Entry 1SD7 (X-ray diffraction, 2.65 A resolution); this record covers chains A and B.

[Chain A (and B)]
Name: Methicillin resistance regulatory protein mecI
Source organism: Staphylococcus aureus
Notes: chain B of this document is another copy of the same molecule, construct and numbering; everything in this record applies to it too
Reference sequence: P68262 (MECI_STAAU); residues 1-123 here = UniProt positions 1-123
Amino-acid sequence (123 residues; each row starts with the number of its first residue):
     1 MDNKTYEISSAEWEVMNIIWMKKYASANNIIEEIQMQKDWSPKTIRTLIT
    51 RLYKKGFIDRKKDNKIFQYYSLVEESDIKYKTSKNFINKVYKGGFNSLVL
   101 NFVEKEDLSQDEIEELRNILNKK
Disordered / not traced: 1-4 (chain B: 1-4, 123)
Modified positions: Mse-1 (selenomethionine); Mse-16, Mse-21, Mse-36 (selenomethionine; parent Met)
Construct notes: modified residue (1, 16, 21, 36)
Curated features (UniProtKB/Swiss-Prot):
  - DNA-binding region: Glu-7 to Ser-71 (H-T-H motif)
  - site: Asn-101, Phe-102 (Cleavage)

[Interface between chain A and chain B]
Contacting residue pairs (76; chain A residue first):
  Ser-10(A) / Lys-89(B)
  Trp-13(A) / Lys-89(B)
  Trp-13(A) / Val-90(B)
  Asn-17(A) / Lys-89(B)
  Asn-17(A) / Val-90(B)  hydrogen bond (side chain-backbone)
  Asn-17(A) / Lys-92(B)
  Mse-21(A) / Lys-92(B)
  Glu-75(A) / Lys-92(B)  salt bridge
  Ser-76(A) / Asn-101(B)  hydrogen bond (backbone-side chain)
  Ser-76(A) / Lys-105(B)
  Asp-77(A) / Lys-105(B)  salt bridge
  Lys-79(A) / Val-90(B)  hydrogen bond (side chain-backbone)
  Lys-79(A) / Tyr-91(B)  hydrogen bond (backbone-side chain)
  Lys-79(A) / Lys-92(B)
  Lys-79(A) / Asn-101(B)
  Tyr-80(A) / Asn-101(B)  hydrogen bond (backbone-side chain)
  Tyr-80(A) / Phe-102(B)  hydrophobic
  Tyr-80(A) / Lys-105(B)
  Tyr-80(A) / Glu-106(B)  hydrogen bond
  Thr-82(A) / Phe-86(B)
  Ser-83(A) / Phe-86(B)
  Ser-83(A) / Tyr-91(B)  hydrogen bond
  Ser-83(A) / Leu-98(B)
  Lys-84(A) / Phe-102(B)
  Lys-84(A) / Glu-106(B)  salt bridge
  Phe-86(A) / Thr-82(B)
  Phe-86(A) / Ser-83(B)
  Phe-86(A) / Phe-86(B)  hydrophobic
  Lys-89(A) / Ser-10(B)
  Lys-89(A) / Trp-13(B)
  Val-90(A) / Trp-13(B)
  Val-90(A) / Asn-17(B)
  Val-90(A) / Lys-79(B)
  Tyr-91(A) / Lys-79(B)  hydrogen bond (side chain-backbone)
  Tyr-91(A) / Ser-83(B)  hydrogen bond
  Lys-92(A) / Asn-17(B)
  Phe-95(A) / Leu-98(B)  hydrophobic
  Phe-95(A) / Phe-102(B)  hydrophobic
  Phe-95(A) / Leu-116(B)  hydrophobic
  Asn-96(A) / Glu-112(B)  hydrogen bond
  Asn-96(A) / Glu-115(B)
  Asn-96(A) / Leu-116(B)
  Leu-98(A) / Phe-95(B)  hydrophobic
  Val-99(A) / Ile-119(B)
  Leu-100(A) / Ile-119(B)  hydrophobic
  Asn-101(A) / Ser-76(B)  hydrogen bond (side chain-backbone)
  Asn-101(A) / Lys-79(B)
  Asn-101(A) / Tyr-80(B)  hydrogen bond (side chain-backbone)
  Phe-102(A) / Tyr-80(B)  hydrophobic
  Phe-102(A) / Lys-84(B)
  Phe-102(A) / Ile-87(B)  hydrophobic
  Phe-102(A) / Phe-95(B)  hydrophobic
  Lys-105(A) / Ser-76(B)  hydrogen bond
  Lys-105(A) / Asp-77(B)
  Lys-105(A) / Tyr-80(B)
  Glu-106(A) / Tyr-80(B)  hydrogen bond
  Glu-106(A) / Lys-84(B)  salt bridge
  Ile-113(A) / Leu-120(B)
  Glu-115(A) / Asn-96(B)
  Leu-116(A) / Val-99(B)  hydrophobic
  Leu-116(A) / Leu-120(B)  hydrophobic
  Arg-117(A) / Leu-120(B)
  Arg-117(A) / Asn-121(B)  hydrogen bond
  Ile-119(A) / Asn-96(B)
  Ile-119(A) / Leu-100(B)  hydrophobic
  Ile-119(A) / Val-103(B)
  Leu-120(A) / Val-103(B)  hydrophobic
  Leu-120(A) / Ile-113(B)
  Leu-120(A) / Leu-116(B)  hydrophobic
  Leu-120(A) / Arg-117(B)
  Asn-121(A) / Arg-117(B)  hydrogen bond
  Lys-123(A) / Val-103(B)
  Lys-123(A) / Glu-106(B)  hydrogen bond (side chain-backbone)
  Lys-123(A) / Asp-107(B)  hydrogen bond (side chain-backbone)
  Lys-123(A) / Leu-108(B)
  Lys-123(A) / Ile-113(B)
Also at the interface, not in a pair above, chain A (37 interface residues in all): Trp-20, Ile-87, Val-103
Also at the interface, not in a pair above, chain B (38 interface residues in all): Ile-8, Mse-21

[Summary]
37 residues of chain A face 38 of chain B across their interface; the contacts include 18 hydrogen bonds and 4
salt bridges. Among the polar pairs are Glu-75(A)/Lys-92(B), Asp-77(A)/Lys-105(B) and Lys-84(A)/Glu-106(B).
Curated annotation (UniProt) lists a DNA-binding region on chain A.
Both chains are Methicillin resistance regulatory protein mecI (Staphylococcus aureus). Entry 1SD7 (Crystal
Structure of a SeMet derivative of MecI at 2.65 A) was determined by X-ray diffraction together with 1XSD,
1SD4 and 1SD6 from the same study.
